8VFG - chains A and T of the 4 polymer chains in the assembly; structure by X-ray diffraction, 1.54 A resolution.

== Chain A ==
Name: DNA polymerase beta
From: Homo sapiens
Notes: EC 2.7.7.7, 4.2.99.-
UniProtKB: P06746 (DPOLB_HUMAN); residue numbers follow UniProt; this construct covers 1-335
Chain sequence (335 residues; numbered 1 to 335; the number before each row is that of its first residue):
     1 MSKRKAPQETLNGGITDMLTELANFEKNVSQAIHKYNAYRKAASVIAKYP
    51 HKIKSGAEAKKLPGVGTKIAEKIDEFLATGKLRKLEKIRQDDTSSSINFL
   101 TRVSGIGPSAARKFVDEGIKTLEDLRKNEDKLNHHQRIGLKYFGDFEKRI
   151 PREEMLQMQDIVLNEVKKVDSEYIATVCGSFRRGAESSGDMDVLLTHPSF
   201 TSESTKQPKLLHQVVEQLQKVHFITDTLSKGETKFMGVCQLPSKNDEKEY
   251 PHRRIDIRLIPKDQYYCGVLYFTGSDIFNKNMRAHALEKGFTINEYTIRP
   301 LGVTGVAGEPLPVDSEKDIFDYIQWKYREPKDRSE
Not modelled in the structure: 1-6, 205-206
Curated features (UniProtKB/Swiss-Prot):
  - region: Arg183 to Asp192 (DNA-binding)
  - active site: Lys72 (Nucleophile)
  - binding site (K(+)): Lys60, Leu62, Val65, Thr101, Val103, Ile106
  - binding site (Na(+)): Lys60, Leu62, Val65, Thr101, Val103, Ile106
  - binding site (dATP): Arg149, Ser180, Arg183, Gly189, Asp190
  - binding site (dCTP): Arg149, Ser180, Arg183, Gly189, Asp190
  - binding site (dGTP): Arg149, Ser180, Arg183, Gly189, Asp190, Asp192
  - binding site (dTTP): Arg149, Ser180, Arg183, Gly189, Asp190
  - binding site (Mg(2+)): Asp190, Asp192, Asp256
  - modified residue: Lys72 (N6-acetyllysine), Arg83 (Omega-N-methylarginine), Arg152 (Omega-N-methylarginine)
  - cross-link (Glycyl lysine isopeptide (Lys-Gly)): Lys41 (interchain with G-Cter in ubiquitin), Lys61 (interchain with G-Cter in ubiquitin), Lys81 (interchain with G-Cter in ubiquitin)
  - natural variant: Leu22 (L22P: Found in a gastric cancer sample; uncertain significance), Tyr39 (Y39C: Found in a gastric cancer sample; uncertain significance), Gly118 (G118V: Decreased DNA-directed DNA polymerase activity), Arg137 (R137Q: Decreased function in base-excision repair), Arg149 (R149I: Decreased DNA-directed DNA polymerase activity), Asp160 (D160N: Found in a gastric cancer sample; uncertain significance), Cys239 (C239R: Found in a gastric cancer sample; uncertain significance), Lys289 (K289M: Found in a colon cancer sample; uncertain significance), Asn294 (N294D: Found in a gastric cancer sample; uncertain significance), Glu295 (E295K: Found in a gastric cancer sample; uncertain significance)
  - mutagenesis: Phe25 (F25W: No effect on 5'-dRP lyase activity. Decreased ssDNA binding), His34 (H34G: Decreased 5'-dRP lyase activity. Decreased ssDNA binding), Lys35 (K35A: Decreased 5'-dRP lyase activity. Decreased ssDNA binding. Loss of 5'-dRP lyase activity; when associated with A-68 and A-72. Decreased ssDNA binding; when associated with A-68 and A-72 ...), Tyr39 (Y39F: No effect on 5'-dRP lyase activity; Y39Q: Abolishes DNA polymerase and 5'-dRP lyase activity), Lys41 (K41R: Abolishes ubiquitination; when associated with R-61 and R-81), Lys60 (K60A: Decreased 5'-dRP lyase activity. Decreased ssDNA binding), Lys61 (K61R: Abolishes ubiquitination; when associated with R-41 and R-81), Lys68 (K68A: No effect on 5'-dRP lyase activity. Decreased ssDNA binding. Loss of 5'-dRP lyase activity; when associated with A-35 and A-72. Decreased ssDNA binding; when associated with A-35 and A-72 ...), Glu71 (E71Q: No effect on 5'-dRP lyase activity. No effect on structure shown by circular dichroism. No effect on ssDNA binding), Lys72 (K72A: Severely reduced 5'-dRP lyase activity. Does not affect ssDNA binding. Loss of 5'-dRP lyase activity; when associated with A-35 and A-68. Decreased ssDNA binding ...), Glu75 (E75A: Slightly decreased 5'-dRP lyase activity. Decreased ssDNA binding. No effect on structure shown by circular dichroism), Lys81 (K81R: Abolishes ubiquitination; when associated with R-41 and R-61), 5 further mutagenesis entries in UniProt

== Chain T ==
Molecule: 16-nt DNA strand
Sequence (16 nucleotides; row label = number of the first residue in the row):
     1 CCGACGCCGCATCAGC

== Chain A / chain T interface ==
Contacting residue pairs (15; chain A residue first):
  His34(A) - DC5(T)  stacking on the base
  Asn133(A) - DT12(T)  phosphate contact
  His134(A) - DT12(T)  phosphate contact
  Ser229(A) - DC10(T)  phosphate contact
  Ser229(A) - DA11(T)  phosphate contact
  Lys230(A) - DC10(T)  hydrogen bond to the phosphate
  Lys230(A) - DA11(T)  hydrogen bond to the phosphate
  Gly231(A) - DC10(T)  phosphate contact
  Glu232(A) - DC10(T)  hydrogen bond to the phosphate
  Thr233(A) - DG9(T)  hydrogen bond to the phosphate
  Thr233(A) - DC10(T)  hydrogen bond to the phosphate
  Lys234(A) - DG9(T)  phosphate contact
  Lys234(A) - DC10(T)  hydrogen bond to the phosphate
  Tyr271(A) - DG6(T)  hydrogen bond to the base
  Tyr296(A) - DC8(T)  sugar contact
Other interface residues (no listed pair), chain A (13 interface residues in all): Leu228, Glu295

== In short ==
13 residues of chain A face 7 of chain T across their interface; the contacts include 7 hydrogen bonds and 1
aromatic stacking contact. Among the polar pairs are Tyr271(A)-DG6(T), Lys230(A)-DC10(T) and
Lys230(A)-DA11(T).
Here chain A is DNA polymerase beta (Homo sapiens) and chain T is a 16-nt DNA strand. Entry 8VFG (Binary DNA
Polymerase Beta bound to DNA containing primer terminal FapydG base-paired with a dC) was determined by X-ray
diffraction (same publication as 8VF8, 8VF9, 8VFA, 8VFB, 8VFC, 8VFD and 5 further entries).
